Entry 9MHY (X-ray diffraction, 1.66 A resolution); this record covers chains A and B.

[Chain A (and B)]
Protein: Toll-like receptor 8
Source organism: Homo sapiens
Notes: chain B of this document is another copy of the same molecule, construct and numbering; everything in this record applies to it too
UniProt: Q9NR97 (TLR8_HUMAN); residues 27-827 here = UniProt positions 27-827
Sequence (807 residues; numbered 27 to 833; the number before each row is that of its first residue):
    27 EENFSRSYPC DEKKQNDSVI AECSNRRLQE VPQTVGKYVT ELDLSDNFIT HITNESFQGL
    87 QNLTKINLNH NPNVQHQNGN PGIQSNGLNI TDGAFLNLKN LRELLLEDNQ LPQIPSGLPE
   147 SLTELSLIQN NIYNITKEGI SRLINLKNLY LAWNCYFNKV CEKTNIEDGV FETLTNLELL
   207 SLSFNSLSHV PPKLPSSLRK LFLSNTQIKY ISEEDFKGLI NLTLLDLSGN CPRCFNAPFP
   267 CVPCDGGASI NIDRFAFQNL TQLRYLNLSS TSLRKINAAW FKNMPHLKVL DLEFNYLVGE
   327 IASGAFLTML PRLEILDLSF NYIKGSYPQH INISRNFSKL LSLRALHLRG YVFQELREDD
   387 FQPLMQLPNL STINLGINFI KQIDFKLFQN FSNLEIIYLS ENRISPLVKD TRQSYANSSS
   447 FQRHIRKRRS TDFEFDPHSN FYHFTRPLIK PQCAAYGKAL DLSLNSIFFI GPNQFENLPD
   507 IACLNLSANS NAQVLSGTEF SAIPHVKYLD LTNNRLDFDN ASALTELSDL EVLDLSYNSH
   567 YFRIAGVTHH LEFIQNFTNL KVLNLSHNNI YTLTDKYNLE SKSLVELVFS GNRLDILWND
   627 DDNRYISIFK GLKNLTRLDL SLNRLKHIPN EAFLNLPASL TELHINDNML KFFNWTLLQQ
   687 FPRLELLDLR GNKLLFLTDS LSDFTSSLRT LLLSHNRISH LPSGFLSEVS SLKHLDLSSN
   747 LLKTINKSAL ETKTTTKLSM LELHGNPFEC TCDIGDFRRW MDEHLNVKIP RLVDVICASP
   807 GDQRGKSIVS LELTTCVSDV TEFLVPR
Unresolved in the structure: 27-31, 41-42, 100-112, 434-458, 819-833
Differences from the reference sequence: expression tag (828-833)
Disulfides: C36-C49, C181-C187, C257-C270, C260-C267, C479-C509, C776-C803
Glycans and other covalent adducts: N-acetylglucosamine (NAG) linked to N88, N115, N247, N395, N416, N546, N582, N640, N680; glycan linked to N293, N511, N590
Ligand contacts:
  - A1BLN ((3S,4R)-4-[({3-[(5-amino-7-{[(3S)-1-hydroxyhexan-3-yl]amino}-1H-pyrazolo[4,3-d]pyrimidin-1-yl)methyl]-4-methoxyphenyl}methyl)amino]oxolan-3-ol), molecule 1: F261, F346, Y348, I349, K350, G351, S352, Y353, V378, I403, F405
  - A1BLN, molecule 2: V520, D543, D545, G572, V573, T574
Curated features (UniProtKB/Swiss-Prot):
  - glycosylation (N-linked (GlcNAc...) asparagine): N29, N42, N80, N88, N115, N160, N247, N285, N293, N358, N362, N395, N416, N443, N511, N546, N582, N590, N640, N680 and 1 more in UniProt
  - natural variant: P432 (P432L: In IMD98), F494 (F494L: In IMD98), G572 (G572D: In IMD98; G572V: In IMD98)
  - mutagenesis: Y348 (Y348A: Abolishes activation of NF-kappa-B; Y348A: Abolishes responses to both ssRNA and chemical ligands), V378 (V378A: Increases activation of NF-kappa-B), F405 (F405A: Abolishes activation of NF-kappa-B; F405A: Abolishes responses to both ssRNA and chemical ligands), R452 to R455 (Monomeric and inactive), V520 (V520A: Strongly decreases activation of NF-kappa-B), D543 (D543A: Abolishes activation of NF-kappa-B; D543A: Abolishes responses to both ssRNA and chemical ligands), T574 (T574A: Abolishes responses to both ssRNA and chemical ligands; T574A: Strongly decreases activation of NF-kappa-B)

[How chain A and chain B interact]
Pairs across the interface (93; chain A residue first):
  Y182(A) - D627(B)  hydrogen bond
  F183(A) - D627(B)
  N184(A) - D627(B)  hydrogen bond (backbone-backbone)
  N184(A) - D628(B)
  N184(A) - N629(B)  hydrogen bond (side chain-backbone)
  K185(A) - D627(B)
  F261(A) - T574(B)
  F261(A) - T600(B)
  F261(A) - D601(B)
  N262(A) - A571(B)  hydrogen bond (side chain-backbone)
  N262(A) - G572(B)
  N262(A) - V573(B)  hydrogen bond (side chain-backbone)
  N262(A) - T574(B)
  N262(A) - T600(B)  hydrogen bond
  A263(A) - R630(B)  hydrogen bond (backbone-side chain)
  P264(A) - T598(B)
  P264(A) - R630(B)
  F265(A) - R630(B)
  P266(A) - D627(B)
  P266(A) - D628(B)
  P266(A) - R630(B)
  F346(A) - G572(B)
  I403(A) - I570(B)  hydrophobic
  I403(A) - V573(B)  hydrophobic
  F405(A) - V573(B)  hydrophobic
  E427(A) - H566(B)  salt bridge
  E427(A) - Y567(B)
  E427(A) - I570(B)
  R429(A) - A518(B)  hydrogen bond (side chain-backbone)
  R429(A) - Y567(B)  hydrogen bond
  F459(A) - N625(B)
  E460(A) - I622(B)
  E460(A) - N625(B)
  L490(A) - H566(B)
  L490(A) - R569(B)
  N491(A) - R541(B)  hydrogen bond (backbone-side chain)
  F494(A) - F494(B)  hydrophobic
  A514(A) - R541(B)  hydrogen bond (backbone-side chain)
  S516(A) - S516(B)
  S516(A) - R541(B)
  A518(A) - R429(B)  hydrogen bond (backbone-side chain)
  R541(A) - L490(B)
  R541(A) - N491(B)  hydrogen bond (side chain-backbone)
  R541(A) - A514(B)  hydrogen bond (side chain-backbone)
  R541(A) - S516(B)  hydrogen bond
  H566(A) - E427(B)  salt bridge
  H566(A) - L490(B)
  Y567(A) - E427(B)
  Y567(A) - R429(B)
  I570(A) - I403(B)  hydrophobic
  I570(A) - E427(B)
  A571(A) - N262(B)  hydrogen bond (backbone-side chain)
  G572(A) - N262(B)
  G572(A) - F346(B)
  V573(A) - N262(B)  hydrogen bond (backbone-side chain)
  V573(A) - I403(B)  hydrophobic
  V573(A) - F405(B)  hydrophobic
  T574(A) - F261(B)
  T574(A) - N262(B)
  T598(A) - P264(B)
  T600(A) - F261(B)
  T600(A) - N262(B)  hydrogen bond
  D601(A) - F261(B)
  I622(A) - E460(B)
  N625(A) - F459(B)
  N625(A) - E460(B)
  D627(A) - Y182(B)  hydrogen bond
  D627(A) - F183(B)
  D627(A) - N184(B)  hydrogen bond (backbone-backbone)
  D627(A) - K185(B)
  D627(A) - P266(B)
  D628(A) - N184(B)
  D628(A) - P266(B)
  N629(A) - N184(B)  hydrogen bond (backbone-side chain)
  R630(A) - A263(B)  hydrogen bond (side chain-backbone)
  R630(A) - P264(B)
  R630(A) - F265(B)
  R630(A) - P266(B)
  K749(A) - G807(B)
  K749(A) - R810(B)
  P773(A) - R810(B)  hydrogen bond (backbone-side chain)
  E775(A) - G807(B)
  E775(A) - R810(B)  salt bridge
  A804(A) - S805(B)
  A804(A) - R810(B)
  S805(A) - S805(B)
  S805(A) - R810(B)  hydrogen bond
  G807(A) - K749(B)
  G807(A) - E775(B)
  R810(A) - K749(B)
  R810(A) - P773(B)  hydrogen bond (side chain-backbone)
  R810(A) - E775(B)  salt bridge
  R810(A) - S805(B)  hydrogen bond
Other interface residues (no listed pair), chain A (52 interface residues in all): Y348, K350, N515, D543, F774
Other interface residues (no listed pair), chain B (55 interface residues in all): Y348, K350, N515, Q519, D543, F774, A804, P806

[Overview]
The interface between chain A and chain B involves 52 residues on one side and 55 on the other, with 26
hydrogen bonds and 4 salt bridges. Among the polar pairs are E427(A)-H566(B), E775(A)-R810(B) and
Y182(A)-D627(B). Bound to chain A: compound A1BLN.
Chain A and chain B are both Toll-like receptor 8 (Homo sapiens); the structure, Human TLR8 ectodomain with
small molecule agonist 1, was determined by X-ray diffraction (same publication as 9MHV, 9MHW and 9MHX).
